PDB entry 7TAN | electron microscopy, 3.00 A resolution | chains H and J of the 12 polymer chains in the assembly

# Chain H
Molecule: Histone H2B type 1-C/E/F/G/I
From: Homo sapiens
Reference sequence: P62807 (H2B1C_HUMAN); residues 1-125 here correspond to UniProt positions 2-126 (UniProt number = residue number + 1)
Sequence (125 residues; each row starts with the number of its first residue):
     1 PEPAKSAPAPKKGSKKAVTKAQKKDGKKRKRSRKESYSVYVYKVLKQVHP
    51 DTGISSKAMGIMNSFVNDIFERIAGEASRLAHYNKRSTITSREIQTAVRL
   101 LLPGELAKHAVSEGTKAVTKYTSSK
Disordered / not traced: 1-31, 125
UniProt features mapped onto this chain:
  - modified residue: Pro1 (N-acetylproline), Glu2 (ADP-ribosyl glutamic acid), Lys5 (N6-(2-hydroxyisobutyryl)lysine), Ser6 (ADP-ribosylserine), Lys11 (N6-(beta-hydroxybutyryl)lysine), Lys12 (N6-(2-hydroxyisobutyryl)lysine), Ser14 (Phosphoserine), Lys15 (N6-acetyllysine), Lys16 (N6-(beta-hydroxybutyryl)lysine), Lys20 (N6-(2-hydroxyisobutyryl)lysine), Lys23 (N6-(2-hydroxyisobutyryl)lysine), Lys24 (N6-(2-hydroxyisobutyryl)lysine), Lys34 (N6-(2-hydroxyisobutyryl)lysine), Glu35 (PolyADP-ribosyl glutamic acid), Ser36 (Phosphoserine), Lys43 (N6-(2-hydroxyisobutyryl)lysine), Lys46 (N6-(2-hydroxyisobutyryl)lysine), Lys57 (N6,N6-dimethyllysine), Arg79 (Dimethylated arginine), Lys85 (N6,N6,N6-trimethyllysine) and 6 more in UniProt
  - glycosylation: Ser112 (O-linked (GlcNAc) serine)
  - cross-link (Glycyl lysine isopeptide (Lys-Gly)): Lys5 (interchain with G-Cter in SUMO2), Lys20 (interchain with G-Cter in SUMO2), Lys34 (interchain with G-Cter in ubiquitin), Lys120 (interchain with G-Cter in ubiquitin)
Reported in the primary citation:
  - mutagenesis - E113A: unchanged binding to Serine/threonine-protein kinase VRK1

# Chain J
Molecule: Widom 601 DNA
From: synthetic construct
Sequence (185 nucleotides; row label = number of the first residue in the row; numbers below 1 keep their minus sign (DA-92 is residue -92)):
   -92 ATCCCTATACGCGGCCGCCCTGGAGAATCCCGGTGCCGAGGCCGCTCAAT
   -42 TGGTCGTAGACAGCTCTAGCACCGCTTAAACGCACGTACGCGCTGTCCCC
     8 CGCGTTTTAACCGCCAAGGGGATTACTCCCTAGTCTCCAGGCACGTGTCA
    58 GATATATACATCCTGTGCATGTATTGAACAGCGAT
Disordered / not traced: -92 to -77, 71-92

# How chain H and chain J interact
Pairs across the interface (11):
  Ser32(H) with DT30(J), hydrogen bond to the phosphate
  Tyr42(H) with DG-53(J), phosphate contact
  Gly53(H) with DG-53(J), phosphate contact
  Ile54(H) with DA-54(J), sugar contact; DG-53(J), phosphate contact
  Ser55(H) with DA-54(J), phosphate contact
  Ser56(H) with DA-54(J), phosphate contact
  Arg86(H) with DA-33(J), salt bridge to the phosphate
  Ser87(H) with DA-35(J), phosphate contact; DG-34(J), hydrogen bond to the phosphate
  Thr88(H) with DG-34(J), phosphate contact
Also at the interface, not in a pair above, chain H (11 interface residues in all): Arg33, Glu35
Also at the interface, not in a pair above, chain J (9 interface residues in all): DG-52, DC-46, DA-45

# Summary
11 residues of chain H face 9 of chain J across their interface, with 2 hydrogen bonds and 1 salt bridge.
Polar contacts include Ser32(H)-DT30(J), Ser87(H)-DG-34(J) and Arg86(H)-DA-33(J). The paper reports that E113A
of chain H leaves binding to Serine/threonine-protein kinase VRK1 unchanged.
Chain H is Histone H2B type 1-C/E/F/G/I (Homo sapiens) and chain J is Widom 601 DNA (synthetic construct); the
structure, Structure of VRK1 C-terminal tail bound to nucleosome core particle, was determined by electron
microscopy.
